2IDJ - chains A and C of the 4 polymer chains in the assembly; structure by X-ray diffraction, 2.35 A resolution.

== Chain A (and C) ==
Name: Glycine N-methyltransferase
Organism: Rattus norvegicus
Notes: EC 2.1.1.20; chain C of this document is another copy of the same molecule, construct and numbering; everything in this record applies to it too
Reference sequence: P13255 (GNMT_RAT); residue numbers follow UniProt; this construct covers 1-292
Amino-acid sequence (292 residues; each row starts with the number of its first residue):
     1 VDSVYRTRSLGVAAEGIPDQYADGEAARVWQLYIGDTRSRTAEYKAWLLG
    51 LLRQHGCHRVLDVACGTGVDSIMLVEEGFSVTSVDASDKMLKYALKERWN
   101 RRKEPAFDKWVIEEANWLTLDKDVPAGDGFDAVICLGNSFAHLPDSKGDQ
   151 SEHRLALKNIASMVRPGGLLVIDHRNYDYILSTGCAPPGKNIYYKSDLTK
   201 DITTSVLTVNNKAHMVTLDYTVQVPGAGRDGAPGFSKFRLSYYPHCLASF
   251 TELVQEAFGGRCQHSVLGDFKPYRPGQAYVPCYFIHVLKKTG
Not modelled in the structure: 1, 197-199, 224-234 (chain C: 1, 224-234)

== Chain A / chain C interface ==
Residue-residue contacts (39; chain A residue first):
  Asp2(A) with Arg8(C), salt bridge; Gln20(C)
  Val4(A) with Tyr5(C); Arg6(C)
  Tyr5(A) with Val4(C); Tyr5(C), hydrogen bond (backbone-backbone)
  Arg6(A) with Val4(C)
  Thr7(A) with Ser3(C)
  Arg8(A) with Asp2(C), salt bridge
  Gln20(A) with Asp2(C)
  Ser182(A) with Asn211(C)
  Thr183(A) with Asn211(C)
  Gly184(A) with Asn210(C); Asn211(C), hydrogen bond (backbone-backbone)
  Cys185(A) with Asn210(C)
  Thr203(A) with Val209(C); Asn210(C)
  Thr204(A) with Thr208(C); Val209(C); Asn210(C), hydrogen bond (backbone-backbone)
  Ser205(A) with Thr208(C); Val209(C)
  Val206(A) with Val206(C); Leu207(C); Thr208(C), hydrogen bond (backbone-backbone)
  Leu207(A) with Val206(C); Leu207(C), hydrophobic
  Thr208(A) with Thr204(C); Ser205(C); Val206(C), hydrogen bond (backbone-backbone)
  Val209(A) with Thr203(C); Thr204(C); Ser205(C)
  Asn210(A) with Gly184(C); Cys185(C); Thr204(C), hydrogen bond (backbone-backbone)
  Asn211(A) with Ser182(C); Thr183(C); Gly184(C)
Other interface residues (no listed pair), chain A (22 interface residues in all): Ser3, Ile202
Other interface residues (no listed pair), chain C (21 interface residues in all): Thr7

== Summary ==
22 residues of chain A face 21 of chain C across their interface, with 6 hydrogen bonds and 2 salt bridges.
Among the polar pairs are Asp2(A)-Arg8(C), Tyr5(A)-Tyr5(C) and Gly184(A)-Asn211(C).
Chain A and chain C are both Glycine N-methyltransferase (Rattus norvegicus); the structure, Crystal Structure
of Rat Glycine N-Methyltransferase Apoprotein, Monoclinic Form, was determined by X-ray diffraction together
with 2IDK from the same study.
